1QKZ - chains H and L of the 4 polymer chains in the assembly; structure by X-ray diffraction, 1.95 A resolution.

[Chain H]
Molecule: Antibody
Organism: Mus musculus
Notes: fragment: fab; antibody fragment or engineered binder
Sequence (219 residues; row label = number of the first residue in the row; a row labelled like 82A-82C holds insertion residues (82A, then the next letters in order)):
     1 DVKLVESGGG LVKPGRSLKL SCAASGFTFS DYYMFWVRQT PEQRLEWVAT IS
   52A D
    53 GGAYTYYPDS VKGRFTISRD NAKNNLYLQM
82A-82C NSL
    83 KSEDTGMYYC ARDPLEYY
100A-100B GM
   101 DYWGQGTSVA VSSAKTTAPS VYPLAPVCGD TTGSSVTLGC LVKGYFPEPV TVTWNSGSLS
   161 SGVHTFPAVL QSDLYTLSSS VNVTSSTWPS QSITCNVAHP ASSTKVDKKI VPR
Cystine bridges: Cys22-Cys92, Cys140-Cys195

[Chain L]
Molecule: Antibody
Organism: Mus musculus
Notes: fragment: fab; antibody fragment or engineered binder
Sequence (217 residues; row label = number of the first residue in the row; note: 1 number in that range is skipped by the numbering (no residue carries it; nothing is unmodelled there); a row labelled like 27A-27E holds insertion residues (27A, then the next letters in order)):
     1 NIVMTQTPLS LPVSLGDQAS ISCRSSQ
27A-27E SLVHS
    28 NGNTYLHWYL QKPGQSPKLL IYTVSNRFSG VPDRFSGSGS GTDFTLKISR VEAEDLGVYF
    88 CSQSTHFP
    97 TFGGGTKLEI KRADAAPTVS IFPPSSEQLT SGGASVVCFL NNFYPKDINV KWKIDGKERQ
   157 NGVLNSWTDQ DSKDSTYSMS STLTLTKDEY ERHNSYTCEA THKTSTSPIV KSFNRNE
Disordered / not traced: 167-169
Cystine bridges: Cys23-Cys88, Cys134-Cys194

[Chain H / chain L interface]
Pairs across the interface (81; chain H residue first):
  Val37(H) with Phe98(L), hydrophobic
  Gln39(H) with Gln38(L), hydrogen bond; Phe87(L)
  Gln43(H) with Phe87(L)
  Arg44(H) with Gly100(L)
  Leu45(H) with Phe87(L), hydrophobic; Phe98(L), hydrophobic
  Trp47(H) with Phe94(L), hydrophobic; Pro95(L)
  Tyr91(H) with Gln38(L), hydrogen bond; Gln42(L); Ser43(L)
  Tyr99(H) with Tyr32(L), hydrophobic; His34(L); Leu46(L); Tyr49(L); Thr50(L)
  Tyr100(H) with His27D(L); Tyr32(L), hydrophobic; His34(L), hydrogen bond (backbone-side chain); Ser91(L)
  Gly100A(H) with His34(L); Ser91(L)
  Met100B(H) with Tyr36(L); Pro95(L), hydrophobic; Phe98(L), hydrophobic
  Asp101(H) with Leu46(L); Phe55(L)
  Tyr102(H) with Phe55(L); Ser56(L)
  Trp103(H) with Tyr36(L); Ser43(L); Pro44(L); Phe98(L), hydrophobic
  Gly104(H) with Ser43(L), hydrogen bond (backbone-side chain)
  Gln105(H) with Gly41(L); Gln42(L); Ser43(L)
  Tyr122(H) with Ser121(L); Glu123(L); Gln124(L); Ser127(L), hydrogen bond
  Pro123(H) with Ser121(L); Glu123(L)
  Leu124(H) with Phe118(L); Phe135(L), hydrophobic
  Ala125(H) with Phe118(L)
  Val127(H) with Ile117(L); Pro119(L); Phe209(L), hydrophobic
  Cys128(H) with Glu213(L)
  Thr137(H) with Ser116(L); Phe118(L)
  Leu141(H) with Ser131(L)
  Lys143(H) with Gln124(L)
  His164(H) with Asn137(L); Asn138(L); Ser174(L), hydrogen bond
  Thr165(H) with Thr164(L)
  Phe166(H) with Phe135(L), hydrophobic; Asn137(L); Ser162(L); Ser174(L); Met175(L); Ser176(L)
  Pro167(H) with Ser162(L), hydrogen bond (backbone-side chain); Trp163(L)
  Val169(H) with Asn161(L); Ser162(L)
  Leu170(H) with Leu160(L)
  Gln171(H) with Leu160(L); Thr180(L), hydrogen bond
  Ser178(H) with Phe135(L); Ser176(L)
  Ser179(H) with Phe135(L)
  Ser180(H) with Phe135(L); Asn137(L), hydrogen bond
  Lys208(H) with Glu123(L), salt bridge
  Arg213(H) with Phe118(L); Pro119(L), hydrogen bond (side chain-backbone); Pro120(L), hydrogen bond (side chain-backbone)
Other interface residues (no listed pair), chain H (41 interface residues in all): Glu46, Pro126, Leu138, Gly139
Other interface residues (no listed pair), chain L (47 interface residues in all): Asn28, Lys45, Val133

[Overview]
Chain H and chain L form an interface of 41 and 47 residues respectively; the contacts include 11 hydrogen
bonds and 1 salt bridge. Polar contacts include Lys208(H)-Glu123(L), Gln39(H)-Gln38(L) and Tyr91(H)-Gln38(L).
Chain H is Antibody and chain L is Antibody, both from Mus musculus; the structure, Fab fragment (MN14C11.6)
in complex with a peptide antigen derived from Neisseria meningitidis P1.7 serosubtype antigen ..., was
determined by X-ray diffraction.
